Entry 5IJN (electron microscopy, 21.40 A resolution (very low resolution: no residue pairs are listed; an interface is given only as per-side residue counts)); this record covers chains E and K of the 26 polymer chains in the assembly.

[Chain E (and K)]
Molecule: Nuclear pore complex protein NUP155
From: Homo sapiens
Notes: chain K of this document is another copy of the same molecule, construct and numbering; everything in this record applies to it too
Reference sequence: O75694 (NU155_HUMAN); residues 1-1391 here = UniProt positions 1-1391
Sequence (1391 residues; row label = number of the first residue in the row):
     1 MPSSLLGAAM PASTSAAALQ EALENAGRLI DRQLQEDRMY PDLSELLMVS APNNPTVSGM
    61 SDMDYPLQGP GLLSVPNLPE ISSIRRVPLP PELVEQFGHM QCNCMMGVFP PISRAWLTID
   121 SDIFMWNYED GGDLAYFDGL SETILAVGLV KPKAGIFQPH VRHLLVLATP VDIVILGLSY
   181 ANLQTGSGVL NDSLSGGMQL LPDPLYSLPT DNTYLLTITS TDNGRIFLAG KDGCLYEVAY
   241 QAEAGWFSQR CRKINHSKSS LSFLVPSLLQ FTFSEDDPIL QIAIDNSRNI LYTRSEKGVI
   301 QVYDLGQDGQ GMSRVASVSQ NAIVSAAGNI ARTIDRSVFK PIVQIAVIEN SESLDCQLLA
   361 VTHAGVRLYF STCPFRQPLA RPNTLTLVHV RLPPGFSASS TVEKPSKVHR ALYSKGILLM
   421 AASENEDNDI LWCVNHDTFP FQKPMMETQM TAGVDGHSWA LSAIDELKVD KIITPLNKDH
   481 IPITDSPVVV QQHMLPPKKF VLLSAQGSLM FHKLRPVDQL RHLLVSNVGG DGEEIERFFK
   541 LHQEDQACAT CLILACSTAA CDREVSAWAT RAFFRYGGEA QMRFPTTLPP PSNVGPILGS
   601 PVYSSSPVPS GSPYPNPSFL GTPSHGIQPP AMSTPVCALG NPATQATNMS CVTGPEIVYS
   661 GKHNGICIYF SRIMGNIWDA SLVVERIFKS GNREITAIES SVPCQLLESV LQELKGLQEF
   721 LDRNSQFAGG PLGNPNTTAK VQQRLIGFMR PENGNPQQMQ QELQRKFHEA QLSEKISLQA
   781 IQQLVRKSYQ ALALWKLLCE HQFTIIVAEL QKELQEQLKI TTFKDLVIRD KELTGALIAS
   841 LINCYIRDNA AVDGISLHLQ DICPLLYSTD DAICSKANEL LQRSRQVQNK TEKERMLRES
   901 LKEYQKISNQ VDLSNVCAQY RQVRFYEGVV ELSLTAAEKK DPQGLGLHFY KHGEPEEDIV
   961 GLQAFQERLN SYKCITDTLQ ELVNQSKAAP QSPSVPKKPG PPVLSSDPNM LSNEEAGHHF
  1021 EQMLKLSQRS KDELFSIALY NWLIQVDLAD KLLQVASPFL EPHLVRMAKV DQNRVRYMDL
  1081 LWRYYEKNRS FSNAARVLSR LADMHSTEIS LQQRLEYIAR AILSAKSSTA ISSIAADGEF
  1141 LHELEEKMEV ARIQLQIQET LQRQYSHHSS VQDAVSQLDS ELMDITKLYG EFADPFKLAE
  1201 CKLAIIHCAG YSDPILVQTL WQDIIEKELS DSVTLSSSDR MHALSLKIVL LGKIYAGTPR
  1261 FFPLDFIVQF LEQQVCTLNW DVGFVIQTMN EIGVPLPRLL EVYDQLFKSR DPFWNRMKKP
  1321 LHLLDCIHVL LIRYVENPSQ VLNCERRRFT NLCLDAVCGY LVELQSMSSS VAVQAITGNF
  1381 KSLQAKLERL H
Not modelled in the structure: 1-19, 51-57, 61, 69-71, 183-193, 206, 242-252, 262-275, 314-315, 341, 377-379, 426, 466-473, 526-533, 559-560, 585, 590-657, 685-698, 731-768, 864-870, 888-897, 959, 984-1014, 1030-1033, 1070-1075, 1106, 1126-1138, 1313-1318, 1376-1391

[Chain E / chain K interface]
At this resolution (21 A) residue pairs are not listed: 10 residues of chain E and 13 of chain K lie at the interface.

[Overview]
10 residues of chain E and 13 residues of chain K are in contact.
Chain E and chain K are both Nuclear pore complex protein NUP155 (Homo sapiens); the structure, Composite
structure of the inner ring of the human nuclear pore complex (32 copies of Nup205), was determined by
electron microscopy (same publication as 5IJO).
